PDB entry 9C39 | electron microscopy, 3.40 A resolution | chains J and K of the 16 polymer chains in the assembly

Chain J:
Molecule: gp127
Source organism: Shigella phage Sf14
UniProt: A0A2K9VK89 (A0A2K9VK89_9CAUD); residues 1-166 here = UniProt positions 1-166
Sequence (166 residues; row label = number of the first residue in the row):
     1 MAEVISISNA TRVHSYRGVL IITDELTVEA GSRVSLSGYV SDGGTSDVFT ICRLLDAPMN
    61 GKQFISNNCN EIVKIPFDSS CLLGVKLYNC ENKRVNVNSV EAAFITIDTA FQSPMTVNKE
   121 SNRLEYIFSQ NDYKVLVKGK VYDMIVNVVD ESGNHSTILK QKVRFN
Disordered / not traced: 1-24, 63-65

Chain K:
Molecule: Phage protein
Source organism: Shigella phage Sf14
UniProt: A0A2K9VK97 (A0A2K9VK97_9CAUD); residue numbers follow UniProt; this construct covers 1-110
Sequence (110 residues; row label = number of the first residue in the row):
     1 MGTLTIDGKN KILATLTPTT IVLHNVDPTA DPTANKVTQP VAIFFSEPNN GLIASEDTVN
    61 ITVPASATVS HFSLWDDNSK CVATGALSSP QFFAEEGIYV ISSVSIDLNK
Disordered / not traced: 1-2

How chain J and chain K interact:
Contacting residue pairs - 30 pairs, chain J then chain K:
  Val28(J) - Thr3(K)
  Glu29(J) - Thr3(K)
  Gly31(J) - Leu108(K)
  Gly31(J) - Lys110(K)
  Ser32(J) - Asp107(K)
  Ser32(J) - Lys110(K)
  Arg33(J) - Asp107(K)  salt bridge
  Arg33(J) - Asn109(K)  hydrogen bond (side chain-backbone)
  Arg33(J) - Lys110(K)
  Val34(J) - Phe72(K)  hydrophobic
  Val34(J) - Ser105(K)
  Val34(J) - Ile106(K)  hydrophobic
  Ser35(J) - Ser103(K)
  Ser35(J) - Ser105(K)
  Leu36(J) - Phe72(K)  hydrophobic
  Leu36(J) - Ala86(K)
  Leu36(J) - Leu87(K)  hydrophobic
  Leu36(J) - Ile101(K)  hydrophobic
  Leu36(J) - Ser103(K)
  Leu36(J) - Val104(K)  hydrophobic
  Ser37(J) - Ser102(K)  hydrogen bond (backbone-side chain)
  Ser37(J) - Ser103(K)
  Gly38(J) - Tyr99(K)
  Gly38(J) - Val100(K)
  Tyr39(J) - Val100(K)  hydrophobic
  Val40(J) - Gln91(K)
  Val40(J) - Phe93(K)  hydrophobic
  Val40(J) - Tyr99(K)  hydrophobic
  Ser41(J) - Ile98(K)
  Ser41(J) - Val100(K)
Also at the interface, not in a pair above, chain K (22 interface residues in all): Leu4, Thr58, Thr84

Overview:
Chain J and chain K form an interface of 13 and 22 residues respectively, with 2 hydrogen bonds and 1 salt
bridge. Polar contacts include Arg33(J)-Asp107(K), Arg33(J)-Asn109(K) and Ser37(J)-Ser102(K).
Chain J is gp127 and chain K is Phage protein, both from Shigella phage Sf14; the structure, Bacteriophage
Sf14 neck C6 reconstruction, was determined by electron microscopy (same publication as 9C2D, 9C3A and 9C3B).
